Entry 4C3J (X-ray diffraction, 3.35 A resolution); this record covers chains A and B of the 14 polymer chains in the assembly.

[Chain A]
Name: DNA-directed RNA polymerase I subunit RPA190
Organism: Saccharomyces cerevisiae
Notes: EC 2.7.7.6
UniProt: P10964 (RPA1_YEAST); residue numbers follow UniProt; this construct covers 1-1664
Amino-acid sequence (1664 residues; row label = number of the first residue in the row):
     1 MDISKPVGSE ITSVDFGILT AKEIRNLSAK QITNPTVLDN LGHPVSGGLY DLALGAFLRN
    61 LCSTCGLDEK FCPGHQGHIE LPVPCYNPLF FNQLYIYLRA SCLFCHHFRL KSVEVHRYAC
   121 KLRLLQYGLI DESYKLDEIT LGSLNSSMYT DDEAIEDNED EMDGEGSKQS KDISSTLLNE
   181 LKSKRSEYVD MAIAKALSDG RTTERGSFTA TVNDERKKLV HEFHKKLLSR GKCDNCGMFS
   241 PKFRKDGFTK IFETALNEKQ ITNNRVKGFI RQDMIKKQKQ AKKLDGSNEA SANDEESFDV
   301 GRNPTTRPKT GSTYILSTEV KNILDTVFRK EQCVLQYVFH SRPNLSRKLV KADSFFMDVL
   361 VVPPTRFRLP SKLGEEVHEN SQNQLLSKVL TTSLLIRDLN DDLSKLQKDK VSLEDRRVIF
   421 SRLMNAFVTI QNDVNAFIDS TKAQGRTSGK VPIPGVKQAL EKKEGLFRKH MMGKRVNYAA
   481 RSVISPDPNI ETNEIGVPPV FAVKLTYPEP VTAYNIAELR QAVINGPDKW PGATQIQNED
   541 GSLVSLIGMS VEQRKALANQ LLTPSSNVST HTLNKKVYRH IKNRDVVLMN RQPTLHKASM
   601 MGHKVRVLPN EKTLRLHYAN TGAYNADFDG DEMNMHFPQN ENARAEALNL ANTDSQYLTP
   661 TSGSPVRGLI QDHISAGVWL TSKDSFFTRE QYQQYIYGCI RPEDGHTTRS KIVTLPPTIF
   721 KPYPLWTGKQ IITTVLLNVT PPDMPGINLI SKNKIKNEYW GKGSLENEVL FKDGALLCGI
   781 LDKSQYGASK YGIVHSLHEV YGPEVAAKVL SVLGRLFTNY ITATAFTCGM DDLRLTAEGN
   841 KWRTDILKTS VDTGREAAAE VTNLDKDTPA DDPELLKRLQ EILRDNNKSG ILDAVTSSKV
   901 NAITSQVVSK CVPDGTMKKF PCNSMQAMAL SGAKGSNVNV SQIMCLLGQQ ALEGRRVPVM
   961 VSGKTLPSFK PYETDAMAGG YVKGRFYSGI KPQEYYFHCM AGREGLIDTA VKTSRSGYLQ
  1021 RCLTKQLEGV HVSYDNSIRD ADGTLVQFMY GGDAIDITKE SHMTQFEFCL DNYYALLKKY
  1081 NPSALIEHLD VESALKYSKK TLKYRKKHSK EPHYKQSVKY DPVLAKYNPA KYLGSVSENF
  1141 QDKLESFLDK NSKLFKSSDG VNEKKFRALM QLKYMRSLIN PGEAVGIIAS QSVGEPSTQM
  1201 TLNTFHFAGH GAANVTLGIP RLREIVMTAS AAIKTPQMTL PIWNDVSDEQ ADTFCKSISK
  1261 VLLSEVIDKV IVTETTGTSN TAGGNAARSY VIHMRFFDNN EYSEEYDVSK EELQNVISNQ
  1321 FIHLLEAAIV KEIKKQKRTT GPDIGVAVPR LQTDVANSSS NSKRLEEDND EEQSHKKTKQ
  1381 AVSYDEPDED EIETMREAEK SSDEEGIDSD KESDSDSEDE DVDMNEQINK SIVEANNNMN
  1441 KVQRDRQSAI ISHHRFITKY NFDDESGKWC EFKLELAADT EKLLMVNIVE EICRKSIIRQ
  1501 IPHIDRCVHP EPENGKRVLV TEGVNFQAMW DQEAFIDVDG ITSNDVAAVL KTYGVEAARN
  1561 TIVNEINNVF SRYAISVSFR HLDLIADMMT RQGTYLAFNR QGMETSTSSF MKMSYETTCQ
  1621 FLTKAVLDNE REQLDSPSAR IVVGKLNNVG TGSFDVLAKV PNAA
Unresolved in the structure: 142-171, 276-311, 407-409, 448-450, 1154-1159, 1206-1213, 1279-1286, 1353-1360, 1400-1437, 1664
Metal / ion sites: Zn2+ site 1: Cys-62, Cys-65, Cys-72, His-75; Zn2+ site 2: Cys-102, Cys-105, Cys-233, Cys-236
Curated features (UniProtKB/Swiss-Prot):
  - region: Pro-992 to Glu-1004 (Bridging helix)
  - binding site (Zn(2+)): Cys-62, Cys-65, Cys-72, His-75, Cys-102, Cys-105, Cys-233, Cys-236
  - binding site (Mg(2+)): Asp-627, Asp-629, Asp-631
  - modified residue (Phosphoserine): Ser-889, Ser-1636
Reported in the primary citation:
  - conformationally variable residues (order/disorder transition): Asn-1361 to Glu-1399
  - contacts within the chain: Arg-1015/Asp-1385, Arg-1015/Glu-1386, Arg-1015/Asp-1388, Arg-1015/Glu-1389

[Chain B]
Name: DNA-directed RNA polymerase I subunit RPA135
Organism: Saccharomyces cerevisiae
Notes: EC 2.7.7.6
UniProt: P22138 (RPA2_YEAST); numbering as in UniProt (aligned over 1-1203)
Amino-acid sequence (1203 residues; each row starts with the number of its first residue):
     1 MSKVIKPPGQ ARTADFRTLE RESRFINPPK DKSAFPLLQE AVQPHIGSFN ALTEGPDGGL
    61 LNLGVKDIGE KVIFDGKPLN SEDEISNSGY LGNKLSVSVE QVSIAKPMSN DGVSSAVERK
   121 VYPSESRQRL TSYRGKLLLK LKWSVNNGEE NLFEVRDCGG LPVMLQSNRC HLNKMSPYEL
   181 VQHKEESDEI GGYFIVNGIE KLIRMLIVQR RNHPMAIIRP SFANRGASYS HYGIQIRSVR
   241 PDQTSQTNVL HYLNDGQVTF RFSWRKNEYL VPVVMILKAL CHTSDREIFD GIIGNDVKDS
   301 FLTDRLELLL RGFKKRYPHL QNRTQVLQYL GDKFRVVFQA SPDQSDLEVG QEVLDRIVLV
   361 HLGKDGSQDK FRMLLFMIRK LYSLVAGECS PDNPDATQHQ EVLLGGFLYG MILKEKIDEY
   421 LQNIIAQVRM DINRGMAINF KDKRYMSRVL MRVNENIGSK MQYFLSTGNL VSQSGLDLQQ
   481 VSGYTVVAEK INFYRFISHF RMVHRGSFFA QLKTTTVRKL LPESWGFLCP VHTPDGSPCG
   541 LLNHFAHKCR ISTQQSDVSR IPSILYSLGV APASHTFAAG PSLCCVQIDG KIIGWVSHEQ
   601 GKIIADTLRY WKVEGKTPGL PIDLEIGYVP PSTRGQYPGL YLFGGHSRML RPVRYLPLDK
   661 EDIVGPFEQV YMNIAVTPQE IQNNVHTHVE FTPTNILSIL ANLTPFSDFN QSPRNMYQCQ
   721 MGKQTMGTPG VALCHRSDNK LYRLQTGQTP IVKANLYDDY GMDNFPNGFN AVVAVISYTG
   781 YDMDDAMIIN KSADERGFGY GTMYKTEKVD LALNRNRGDP ITQHFGFGND EWPKEWLEKL
   841 DEDGLPYIGT YVEEGDPICA YFDDTLNKTK IKTYHSSEPA YIEEVNLIGD ESNKFQELQT
   901 VSIKYRIRRT PQIGDKFSSR HGQKGVCSRK WPTIDMPFSE TGIQPDIIIN PHAFPSRMTI
   961 GMFVESLAGK AGALHGIAQD STPWIFNEDD TPADYFGEQL AKAGYNYHGN EPMYSGATGE
  1021 ELRADIYVGV VYYQRLRHMV NDKFQVRSTG PVNSLTMQPV KGRKRHGGIR VGEMERDALI
  1081 GHGTSFLLQD RLLNSSDYTQ ASVCRECGSI LTTQQSVPRI GSISTVCCRR CSMRFEDAKK
  1141 LLTKSEDGEK IFIDDSQIWE DGQGNKFVGG NETTTVAIPF VLKYLDSELS AMGIRLRYNV
  1201 EPK
Unresolved in the structure: 1-11, 83, 112-114, 814-818, 1141-1147
Metal / ion sites: Zn2+: Cys-1104, Cys-1107, Cys-1128, Cys-1131
Curated features (UniProtKB/Swiss-Prot):
  - zinc finger: Cys-1104 to Cys-1131 (C4-type)
  - modified residue: Ser-2 (N-acetylserine), Ser-81 (Phosphoserine), Ser-1156 (Phosphoserine)

[Chain A / chain B interface]
Residue-residue contacts (521; chain A residue first):
  Met-1(A) / Asn-1094(B)  hydrogen bond (backbone-backbone)
  Met-1(A) / Tyr-1098(B)  hydrophobic
  Lys-5(A) / Gln-1100(B)  hydrogen bond (backbone-side chain)
  Val-7(A) / Tyr-1098(B)
  Val-7(A) / Gln-1100(B)
  Val-7(A) / Thr-1175(B)
  Val-7(A) / Val-1176(B)  hydrophobic
  Val-7(A) / Ala-1177(B)  hydrophobic
  Gly-8(A) / Pro-1202(B)
  Ser-9(A) / Thr-1174(B)  hydrogen bond
  Ser-9(A) / Thr-1175(B)
  Ser-9(A) / Val-1176(B)
  Ser-9(A) / Val-1200(B)
  Ser-9(A) / Glu-1201(B)
  Ser-9(A) / Pro-1202(B)
  Glu-10(A) / Val-1176(B)
  Glu-10(A) / Asn-1199(B)
  Glu-10(A) / Val-1200(B)
  Glu-10(A) / Glu-1201(B)  hydrogen bond (backbone-backbone)
  Ile-11(A) / Ile-1178(B)  hydrophobic
  Ile-11(A) / Tyr-1198(B)  hydrophobic
  Ile-11(A) / Asn-1199(B)
  Ile-11(A) / Val-1200(B)  hydrophobic
  Thr-12(A) / Asn-1199(B)  hydrogen bond (backbone-backbone)
  Thr-12(A) / Glu-1201(B)  hydrogen bond
  Ser-13(A) / Arg-1197(B)
  Ser-13(A) / Tyr-1198(B)
  Ser-13(A) / Asn-1199(B)  hydrogen bond
  Val-14(A) / Leu-1196(B)  hydrophobic
  Val-14(A) / Arg-1197(B)
  Val-14(A) / Tyr-1198(B)  hydrophobic
  Asp-15(A) / Arg-1195(B)
  Asp-15(A) / Leu-1196(B)
  Asp-15(A) / Arg-1197(B)  hydrogen bond (backbone-backbone)
  Asp-15(A) / Asn-1199(B)
  Phe-16(A) / Arg-1195(B)
  Phe-16(A) / Leu-1196(B)  hydrophobic
  Gly-17(A) / Ile-1194(B)
  Gly-17(A) / Arg-1195(B)  hydrogen bond (backbone-backbone)
  Ile-18(A) / Gly-1193(B)
  Leu-19(A) / Arg-1130(B)
  Leu-19(A) / Ser-1190(B)
  Leu-19(A) / Gly-1193(B)  hydrogen bond (backbone-backbone)
  Leu-19(A) / Ile-1194(B)
  Leu-19(A) / Arg-1195(B)
  Glu-23(A) / Arg-1130(B)  salt bridge
  Glu-23(A) / Arg-1195(B)  salt bridge
  Arg-25(A) / Arg-1134(B)
  Asn-26(A) / Arg-1129(B)  hydrogen bond (side chain-backbone)
  Asn-26(A) / Arg-1130(B)  hydrogen bond (side chain-backbone)
  Asn-26(A) / Ser-1132(B)
  Leu-27(A) / Arg-1129(B)  hydrogen bond (backbone-side chain)
  Leu-27(A) / Arg-1130(B)
  Ser-28(A) / Arg-1129(B)  hydrogen bond (backbone-side chain)
  Ala-29(A) / Arg-1129(B)
  Ala-29(A) / Gln-1163(B)  hydrogen bond (backbone-side chain)
  Ser-63(A) / Gly-1162(B)
  Ser-63(A) / Gln-1163(B)  hydrogen bond (backbone-backbone)
  Thr-64(A) / Gln-1114(B)
  Thr-64(A) / Val-1117(B)
  Thr-64(A) / Arg-1129(B)
  Thr-64(A) / Asp-1161(B)
  Thr-64(A) / Gly-1162(B)  hydrogen bond (backbone-backbone)
  Thr-64(A) / Gln-1163(B)  hydrogen bond
  Cys-65(A) / Gln-1114(B)
  Cys-65(A) / Gln-1115(B)
  Cys-65(A) / Val-1117(B)
  Leu-67(A) / Gln-1115(B)
  His-75(A) / Gln-1114(B)
  Gln-76(A) / Leu-1111(B)
  Gln-76(A) / Ser-1190(B)
  Asn-87(A) / Met-1192(B)  hydrogen bond (side chain-backbone)
  Leu-89(A) / Met-1192(B)  hydrophobic
  Phe-90(A) / Ile-1194(B)  hydrophobic
  Met-357(A) / Ala-1191(B)
  Leu-360(A) / Ala-1191(B)
  Val-361(A) / Ser-1190(B)
  Val-361(A) / Ala-1191(B)
  Pro-363(A) / Ser-1187(B)
  Pro-364(A) / Ser-1187(B)
  Arg-366(A) / Ser-1054(B)  hydrogen bond (side chain-backbone)
  Arg-366(A) / Met-1057(B)  hydrogen bond
  Arg-366(A) / Phe-1180(B)
  Phe-367(A) / Leu-1055(B)
  Phe-367(A) / Phe-1180(B)  hydrophobic
  Phe-367(A) / Tyr-1184(B)  hydrophobic
  Phe-367(A) / Ser-1187(B)
  Glu-375(A) / Lys-870(B)  salt bridge
  Gln-382(A) / Glu-1188(B)
  Phe-437(A) / Ala-1191(B)  hydrophobic
  Ile-438(A) / Ala-1191(B)
  Ile-438(A) / Met-1192(B)  hydrophobic
  Val-456(A) / Glu-1188(B)
  Val-456(A) / Met-1192(B)  hydrophobic
  Ala-459(A) / Glu-1188(B)
  Leu-460(A) / Leu-1185(B)  hydrophobic
  Leu-460(A) / Met-1192(B)  hydrophobic
  Leu-466(A) / Val-1181(B)  hydrophobic
  Leu-466(A) / Tyr-1184(B)  hydrophobic
  Phe-467(A) / Leu-1185(B)  hydrophobic
  Arg-468(A) / Arg-1070(B)  hydrogen bond (backbone-side chain)
  Arg-468(A) / Glu-1073(B)  salt bridge
  Lys-469(A) / Arg-1070(B)  hydrogen bond (backbone-side chain)
  His-470(A) / Thr-1056(B)
  His-470(A) / Gln-1058(B)  hydrogen bond (backbone-side chain)
  His-470(A) / Val-1181(B)
  Met-471(A) / Val-1181(B)  hydrophobic
  Met-471(A) / Leu-1185(B)  hydrophobic
  Met-472(A) / Glu-1073(B)
  Met-472(A) / Arg-1076(B)
  Met-472(A) / Leu-1092(B)
  Gly-473(A) / Arg-1070(B)
  Gly-473(A) / Val-1071(B)
  Lys-474(A) / Gln-1058(B)
  Lys-474(A) / Ile-1069(B)
  Lys-474(A) / Arg-1070(B)
  Lys-474(A) / Val-1071(B)  hydrogen bond (backbone-backbone)
  Lys-474(A) / Leu-1092(B)  hydrogen bond (side chain-backbone)
  Lys-474(A) / Ser-1096(B)
  Lys-474(A) / Asp-1097(B)  salt bridge
  Lys-474(A) / Pro-1179(B)
  Lys-474(A) / Val-1181(B)
  Arg-475(A) / Pro-1059(B)
  Arg-475(A) / Lys-1061(B)
  Arg-475(A) / Gly-1068(B)  hydrogen bond (side chain-backbone)
  Arg-475(A) / Ile-1069(B)
  Arg-475(A) / Arg-1070(B)
  Arg-475(A) / Ser-1096(B)  hydrogen bond (backbone-side chain)
  Val-476(A) / Arg-1047(B)
  Val-476(A) / Pro-1059(B)
  Val-476(A) / Gly-1068(B)
  Val-476(A) / Ile-1069(B)  hydrogen bond (backbone-backbone)
  Val-476(A) / Val-1071(B)  hydrophobic
  Val-476(A) / Arg-1091(B)
  Val-476(A) / Ser-1095(B)
  Asn-477(A) / Arg-1047(B)  hydrogen bond
  Asn-477(A) / Ser-1048(B)
  Asn-477(A) / Thr-1049(B)
  Asn-477(A) / Gly-1050(B)
  Asn-477(A) / Pro-1059(B)
  Asn-477(A) / Arg-1091(B)  hydrogen bond (backbone-side chain)
  Asn-477(A) / Ser-1095(B)  hydrogen bond (backbone-backbone)
  Tyr-478(A) / Arg-1047(B)  hydrogen bond (backbone-backbone)
  Tyr-478(A) / Ser-1048(B)  hydrogen bond (backbone-backbone)
  Tyr-478(A) / Arg-1091(B)  hydrogen bond (backbone-side chain)
  Ala-479(A) / Val-1046(B)
  Ala-479(A) / Arg-1047(B)  hydrogen bond (backbone-backbone)
  Ala-479(A) / Arg-1091(B)
  Ala-480(A) / Gln-1045(B)
  Ala-480(A) / Val-1046(B)  hydrophobic
  Arg-481(A) / Lys-1043(B)
  Arg-481(A) / Phe-1044(B)
  Arg-481(A) / Gln-1045(B)  hydrogen bond (backbone-backbone)
  Arg-481(A) / Ile-1069(B)
  Ser-482(A) / Asn-1041(B)
  Ser-482(A) / Phe-1044(B)
  Val-483(A) / Val-1040(B)
  Val-483(A) / Asn-1041(B)
  Ser-485(A) / Ile-913(B)
  Pro-486(A) / Tyr-781(B)
  Pro-486(A) / Ala-786(B)  hydrophobic
  Pro-486(A) / Ser-928(B)
  Asp-487(A) / Tyr-781(B)  hydrogen bond
  Pro-488(A) / Gly-780(B)
  Pro-488(A) / Tyr-781(B)
  Asn-489(A) / Tyr-781(B)  hydrogen bond
  Val-500(A) / Phe-1044(B)  hydrophobic
  Phe-501(A) / Phe-1044(B)  hydrophobic
  Phe-501(A) / Gln-1045(B)
  Phe-501(A) / Val-1046(B)  hydrophobic
  Lys-504(A) / Val-1046(B)
  Lys-504(A) / Ser-1048(B)
  Leu-505(A) / Val-1046(B)  hydrophobic
  Leu-505(A) / Arg-1047(B)
  Leu-588(A) / Leu-1079(B)  hydrophobic
  Leu-588(A) / Leu-1087(B)  hydrophobic
  Asn-590(A) / Glu-1075(B)
  Gln-592(A) / Glu-1075(B)
  Pro-593(A) / Met-1074(B)  hydrophobic
  Thr-594(A) / Met-1074(B)
  Thr-594(A) / Glu-1075(B)  hydrogen bond
  Thr-594(A) / Ala-1078(B)
  Lys-597(A) / Ala-1078(B)
  Lys-597(A) / Gly-1081(B)
  Lys-597(A) / His-1082(B)  hydrogen bond (backbone-side chain)
  Met-600(A) / Glu-1075(B)
  Met-600(A) / His-1082(B)  hydrogen bond (backbone-side chain)
  Glu-611(A) / Arg-929(B)  salt bridge
  Lys-612(A) / Gln-912(B)  hydrogen bond
  Lys-612(A) / Asn-1041(B)
  Lys-612(A) / Phe-1044(B)
  Thr-613(A) / Ile-913(B)
  Arg-615(A) / Tyr-781(B)
  Arg-615(A) / Ile-913(B)
  Arg-615(A) / Ser-928(B)  hydrogen bond (side chain-backbone)
  Arg-615(A) / Arg-929(B)
  Tyr-618(A) / Gly-780(B)  hydrogen bond (side chain-backbone)
  Tyr-618(A) / Tyr-781(B)  hydrogen bond (side chain-backbone)
  Tyr-618(A) / Asp-782(B)
  Tyr-618(A) / Met-783(B)
  Asp-627(A) / Asp-785(B)
  Phe-628(A) / Asp-785(B)
  Phe-628(A) / Val-926(B)
  Asp-629(A) / Asp-785(B)
  Asp-629(A) / Lys-916(B)
  Asp-629(A) / Val-926(B)
  Gly-630(A) / Val-926(B)
  Glu-632(A) / Val-1040(B)
  Glu-632(A) / Lys-1043(B)
  Asn-634(A) / Ile-1069(B)
  His-636(A) / Ile-1069(B)
  His-636(A) / Val-1071(B)
  His-636(A) / Arg-1091(B)
  Phe-637(A) / Arg-1091(B)
  Pro-638(A) / Leu-1087(B)  hydrophobic
  Pro-638(A) / Asp-1090(B)
  Gln-639(A) / Asp-1090(B)  hydrogen bond (backbone-side chain)
  Gln-639(A) / Ser-1095(B)
  Asn-640(A) / Asp-1090(B)
  Asn-640(A) / Asn-1094(B)
  Asn-642(A) / Phe-1086(B)
  Ala-643(A) / Phe-1086(B)
  Ala-643(A) / Leu-1087(B)
  Glu-646(A) / Thr-1084(B)  hydrogen bond
  Glu-646(A) / Ser-1085(B)  hydrogen bond (side chain-backbone)
  Glu-646(A) / Phe-1086(B)  hydrogen bond (side chain-backbone)
  Glu-646(A) / Leu-1087(B)  hydrogen bond (side chain-backbone)
  Ala-647(A) / Leu-1087(B)
  Ala-651(A) / His-1082(B)
  Gln-656(A) / His-1082(B)  hydrogen bond
  Gln-671(A) / Met-783(B)
  Gln-671(A) / Asp-784(B)  hydrogen bond (side chain-backbone)
  Gln-671(A) / His-952(B)  hydrogen bond (backbone-side chain)
  Asp-672(A) / Ser-777(B)
  Asp-672(A) / Asp-782(B)
  Asp-672(A) / Met-783(B)  hydrogen bond (backbone-side chain)
  Asp-672(A) / Asn-950(B)  hydrogen bond
  Asp-672(A) / His-952(B)  salt bridge
  Ser-675(A) / His-952(B)  hydrogen bond
  Trp-679(A) / Arg-1023(B)
  Ile-821(A) / Ser-777(B)
  Ile-821(A) / Tyr-778(B)
  Thr-822(A) / Tyr-778(B)  hydrogen bond (side chain-backbone)
  Thr-822(A) / Ser-1015(B)  hydrogen bond (backbone-side chain)
  Thr-822(A) / Ala-1017(B)
  Thr-822(A) / Leu-1022(B)
  Ala-823(A) / Thr-1018(B)
  Ala-823(A) / Leu-1022(B)
  Thr-824(A) / Arg-1023(B)
  Ala-825(A) / Ile-776(B)  hydrophobic
  Ala-825(A) / Ser-777(B)
  Ala-825(A) / Leu-1022(B)
  Ala-825(A) / Arg-1023(B)  hydrogen bond (backbone-side chain)
  Ala-825(A) / Ile-1026(B)  hydrophobic
  Phe-826(A) / Ile-776(B)
  Phe-826(A) / Ser-777(B)  hydrogen bond (backbone-side chain)
  Phe-826(A) / Pro-951(B)
  Phe-826(A) / His-952(B)
  Phe-826(A) / Arg-1023(B)
  Thr-827(A) / Val-775(B)  hydrogen bond (side chain-backbone)
  Thr-827(A) / Asp-1025(B)
  Thr-827(A) / Ile-1026(B)
  Thr-827(A) / Tyr-1027(B)  hydrogen bond (side chain-backbone)
  Cys-828(A) / Val-775(B)
  Cys-828(A) / Pro-951(B)  hydrophobic
  Cys-828(A) / Phe-963(B)
  Cys-828(A) / Tyr-1027(B)
  Gly-829(A) / Phe-963(B)
  Gly-829(A) / Tyr-1027(B)
  Met-830(A) / Ile-960(B)  hydrophobic
  Met-830(A) / Phe-963(B)
  Met-830(A) / Val-964(B)  hydrophobic
  Met-830(A) / Ala-993(B)  hydrophobic
  Met-830(A) / Tyr-1027(B)
  Asp-831(A) / His-1008(B)
  Asp-831(A) / Asn-1010(B)  hydrogen bond
  Leu-833(A) / Ile-960(B)  hydrophobic
  Leu-833(A) / Phe-963(B)  hydrophobic
  Arg-834(A) / Ala-993(B)  hydrogen bond (side chain-backbone)
  Arg-834(A) / Asp-994(B)  salt bridge
  Arg-834(A) / Tyr-1007(B)  hydrogen bond
  Arg-834(A) / His-1008(B)
  Arg-843(A) / Glu-988(B)  salt bridge
  Gln-880(A) / Ser-632(B)
  Gln-880(A) / Thr-633(B)  hydrogen bond (side chain-backbone)
  Arg-884(A) / Ser-632(B)
  Arg-884(A) / Thr-633(B)  hydrogen bond (side chain-backbone)
  Arg-884(A) / Arg-634(B)
  Arg-884(A) / Gly-635(B)
  Met-925(A) / Pro-955(B)  hydrophobic
  Met-928(A) / Pro-951(B)
  Met-928(A) / His-952(B)
  Met-928(A) / Pro-955(B)
  Ala-933(A) / His-952(B)
  Lys-934(A) / Asp-784(B)  salt bridge
  Lys-934(A) / His-952(B)
  Lys-934(A) / Pro-955(B)
  Lys-934(A) / Ser-956(B)
  Lys-934(A) / Arg-957(B)
  Asn-939(A) / Pro-955(B)
  Asn-939(A) / Ser-956(B)
  Asn-939(A) / Met-958(B)
  Gln-942(A) / Met-958(B)
  Ile-943(A) / Met-958(B)  hydrophobic
  Ile-943(A) / Ile-960(B)  hydrophobic
  Glu-953(A) / Lys-519(B)  salt bridge
  Pro-958(A) / Pro-522(B)
  Met-960(A) / Pro-522(B)  hydrophobic
  Met-960(A) / Glu-523(B)
  Met-960(A) / Val-670(B)  hydrophobic
  Val-961(A) / Ser-390(B)
  Val-961(A) / Gln-636(B)
  Ser-962(A) / Val-670(B)  hydrogen bond (side chain-backbone)
  Ser-962(A) / Tyr-671(B)
  Lys-964(A) / Val-670(B)
  Lys-964(A) / Met-672(B)  hydrogen bond (side chain-backbone)
  Lys-964(A) / Asn-673(B)
  Thr-965(A) / Pro-522(B)
  Leu-966(A) / Pro-522(B)  hydrophobic
  Leu-966(A) / Trp-525(B)  hydrophobic
  Pro-967(A) / Trp-525(B)
  Pro-967(A) / Gln-669(B)
  Pro-967(A) / Met-672(B)
  Pro-967(A) / Asn-673(B)
  Pro-967(A) / Ile-674(B)  hydrogen bond (backbone-backbone)
  Ser-968(A) / Ile-674(B)
  Ser-968(A) / Ala-675(B)
  Ser-968(A) / Val-676(B)
  Ser-968(A) / His-686(B)
  Phe-969(A) / Asn-673(B)
  Lys-970(A) / Asn-673(B)
  Lys-970(A) / Val-685(B)
  Pro-971(A) / Asn-673(B)
  Gly-984(A) / Glu-988(B)
  Phe-986(A) / Phe-709(B)
  Phe-986(A) / Asn-710(B)
  Phe-986(A) / Gln-711(B)
  Phe-986(A) / Met-958(B)  hydrophobic
  Phe-986(A) / Ile-960(B)  hydrophobic
  Tyr-987(A) / Phe-709(B)
  Tyr-987(A) / Ile-960(B)
  Tyr-987(A) / Thr-991(B)
  Tyr-987(A) / Ala-993(B)  hydrophobic
  Tyr-987(A) / Asp-994(B)
  Ser-988(A) / Phe-709(B)
  Ser-988(A) / Asn-987(B)
  Ser-988(A) / Glu-988(B)  hydrogen bond
  Gly-989(A) / Asp-708(B)
  Gly-989(A) / Phe-709(B)
  Ile-990(A) / Asp-708(B)  hydrogen bond (backbone-backbone)
  Ile-990(A) / Trp-984(B)  hydrogen bond (backbone-side chain)
  Lys-991(A) / Trp-984(B)
  Pro-992(A) / Val-676(B)  hydrophobic
  Pro-992(A) / Pro-693(B)  hydrophobic
  Pro-992(A) / Trp-984(B)
  Gln-993(A) / Val-676(B)
  Gln-993(A) / Glu-680(B)  hydrogen bond
  Tyr-995(A) / Val-531(B)
  Tyr-995(A) / Leu-697(B)  hydrophobic
  Tyr-995(A) / Ser-707(B)  hydrogen bond
  Tyr-995(A) / Asp-708(B)
  Tyr-995(A) / Trp-984(B)  hydrophobic
  Tyr-996(A) / Leu-520(B)
  Tyr-996(A) / Leu-521(B)  hydrogen bond (side chain-backbone)
  Tyr-996(A) / Pro-522(B)  hydrophobic
  Tyr-996(A) / Ser-524(B)
  Tyr-996(A) / Trp-525(B)  hydrogen bond (side chain-backbone)
  Tyr-996(A) / Pro-530(B)  hydrophobic
  Tyr-996(A) / Ile-696(B)  hydrophobic
  His-998(A) / Gln-711(B)
  His-998(A) / Ser-712(B)  hydrogen bond (side chain-backbone)
  Cys-999(A) / Leu-520(B)  hydrophobic
  Cys-999(A) / Pro-530(B)  hydrophobic
  Cys-999(A) / Val-531(B)  hydrophobic
  Cys-999(A) / Ser-712(B)
  Cys-999(A) / Met-716(B)
  Met-1000(A) / Leu-520(B)
  Met-1000(A) / Pro-522(B)
  Gly-1002(A) / Ser-712(B)
  Arg-1003(A) / Arg-518(B)  hydrogen bond (side chain-backbone)
  Arg-1003(A) / Leu-520(B)
  Arg-1003(A) / Cys-529(B)
  Arg-1003(A) / Pro-530(B)  hydrogen bond (side chain-backbone)
  Arg-1003(A) / Thr-533(B)
  Arg-1003(A) / Cys-539(B)
  Arg-1003(A) / Gly-540(B)
  Arg-1003(A) / Asn-543(B)
  Arg-1003(A) / Met-716(B)
  Glu-1004(A) / Lys-519(B)  salt bridge
  Leu-1006(A) / Asp-535(B)
  Leu-1006(A) / Cys-539(B)  hydrophobic
  Leu-1006(A) / Met-716(B)  hydrophobic
  Ile-1007(A) / Arg-518(B)
  Ala-1010(A) / Arg-518(B)
  Ala-1010(A) / Gly-536(B)
  Val-1011(A) / Lys-513(B)
  Val-1011(A) / Thr-515(B)
  Val-1011(A) / Arg-518(B)
  Thr-1013(A) / Lys-513(B)
  Arg-1021(A) / Glu-1073(B)  salt bridge
  Thr-1024(A) / Asp-1077(B)  hydrogen bond
  Glu-1028(A) / Arg-1076(B)  salt bridge
  Glu-1028(A) / Ile-1080(B)
  Ala-1184(A) / Ile-1080(B)
  Ile-1187(A) / Asp-1077(B)
  Ile-1187(A) / Ile-1080(B)  hydrophobic
  Ile-1187(A) / Gly-1081(B)
  Ile-1188(A) / Gly-1081(B)
  Gln-1191(A) / Asp-1077(B)
  Gln-1191(A) / Ala-1078(B)
  Glu-1332(A) / Asp-255(B)
  Gln-1336(A) / Lys-315(B)  hydrogen bond (backbone-side chain)
  Thr-1340(A) / Lys-315(B)
  Thr-1340(A) / Arg-316(B)
  Gly-1341(A) / Arg-316(B)  hydrogen bond (backbone-side chain)
  Pro-1342(A) / Gln-257(B)
  Pro-1342(A) / Arg-316(B)  hydrogen bond (backbone-side chain)
  Ile-1344(A) / Val-271(B)  hydrophobic
  Ile-1344(A) / Met-275(B)  hydrophobic
  Ile-1344(A) / Tyr-317(B)
  Ile-1344(A) / Tyr-329(B)
  Ile-1344(A) / Lys-333(B)
  Ile-1344(A) / Phe-334(B)  hydrophobic
  Gly-1345(A) / Tyr-269(B)
  Gly-1345(A) / Lys-333(B)
  Ala-1347(A) / Asn-267(B)
  Ala-1347(A) / Glu-268(B)
  Ala-1347(A) / Tyr-269(B)  hydrophobic
  Val-1348(A) / Arg-261(B)
  Val-1348(A) / Glu-268(B)  hydrogen bond (backbone-backbone)
  Val-1348(A) / Tyr-269(B)
  Val-1348(A) / Leu-270(B)  hydrophobic
  Pro-1349(A) / Arg-225(B)
  Pro-1349(A) / Arg-261(B)  hydrogen bond (backbone-side chain)
  Arg-1350(A) / Arg-225(B)  hydrogen bond (backbone-side chain)
  Arg-1350(A) / Lys-266(B)  hydrogen bond (side chain-backbone)
  Arg-1350(A) / Glu-268(B)
  Leu-1351(A) / Ser-221(B)  hydrogen bond (backbone-side chain)
  Leu-1351(A) / Phe-222(B)  hydrophobic
  Leu-1351(A) / Arg-225(B)
  Leu-1351(A) / Arg-261(B)
  Leu-1351(A) / Glu-268(B)  hydrogen bond (backbone-side chain)
  Gln-1352(A) / Arg-219(B)  hydrogen bond
  Gln-1352(A) / Ser-221(B)
  Gln-1352(A) / Phe-508(B)
  Asn-1361(A) / Gln-511(B)
  Ser-1362(A) / Ser-507(B)  hydrogen bond
  Leu-1365(A) / Ala-510(B)
  Leu-1365(A) / Gln-511(B)
  Leu-1365(A) / Ser-537(B)  hydrogen bond (backbone-side chain)
  Leu-1365(A) / Pro-538(B)
  Glu-1366(A) / Arg-204(B)  salt bridge
  Glu-1366(A) / His-504(B)  salt bridge
  Glu-1366(A) / Pro-538(B)
  Glu-1367(A) / Ser-537(B)
  Glu-1367(A) / Pro-538(B)
  Asp-1368(A) / Pro-534(B)
  Asp-1368(A) / Asp-535(B)
  Asp-1368(A) / Pro-538(B)
  Asp-1368(A) / Gln-720(B)  hydrogen bond
  Asn-1369(A) / Asp-535(B)  hydrogen bond (backbone-backbone)
  Asp-1370(A) / Tyr-717(B)  hydrogen bond
  Asp-1370(A) / Gln-720(B)  hydrogen bond
  Asp-1370(A) / Met-721(B)
  Asp-1370(A) / Gln-724(B)
  Asp-1370(A) / Lys-924(B)  salt bridge
  Glu-1372(A) / Ser-537(B)
  Lys-1377(A) / Val-1040(B)  hydrogen bond (side chain-backbone)
  Lys-1377(A) / Asp-1042(B)  salt bridge
  Lys-1377(A) / Lys-1043(B)
  Thr-1378(A) / Lys-1043(B)
  Gln-1380(A) / Gly-1068(B)
  Gln-1380(A) / Ile-1069(B)
  Gln-1380(A) / Arg-1070(B)
  Ala-1381(A) / Arg-1070(B)
  Val-1382(A) / Arg-1070(B)  hydrogen bond (backbone-side chain)
  Val-1382(A) / Gly-1072(B)
  Val-1382(A) / Glu-1073(B)  hydrogen bond (backbone-backbone)
  Ser-1383(A) / Glu-1073(B)  hydrogen bond
  Ser-1383(A) / Met-1074(B)
  Tyr-1384(A) / Met-1074(B)  hydrophobic
  Tyr-1384(A) / Asp-1077(B)  hydrogen bond
  Asp-1390(A) / Lys-513(B)  salt bridge
  Glu-1481(A) / Arg-311(B)  salt bridge
  Lys-1482(A) / Asp-304(B)  salt bridge
  Lys-1482(A) / Glu-307(B)  salt bridge
  Lys-1482(A) / Leu-308(B)
  Leu-1484(A) / Asp-255(B)
  Leu-1484(A) / Asp-304(B)
  Leu-1484(A) / Arg-305(B)
  Leu-1484(A) / Leu-308(B)  hydrophobic
  Asn-1487(A) / Arg-305(B)  hydrogen bond
  Leu-1622(A) / Leu-1189(B)  hydrophobic
  Leu-1622(A) / Ile-1194(B)  hydrophobic
  Val-1626(A) / Ile-1194(B)  hydrophobic
  Arg-1631(A) / Asn-1199(B)
  Pro-1637(A) / Ile-1080(B)  hydrophobic
  Ser-1638(A) / Arg-1076(B)  hydrogen bond
  Ile-1641(A) / Arg-1076(B)
  Ile-1641(A) / Leu-1092(B)  hydrophobic
  Val-1642(A) / Pro-1179(B)
  Val-1642(A) / Leu-1182(B)
  Val-1643(A) / Ile-1178(B)
  Val-1643(A) / Pro-1179(B)
  Gly-1644(A) / Gln-1089(B)  hydrogen bond (backbone-side chain)
  Gly-1644(A) / Leu-1093(B)
  Gly-1644(A) / Pro-1179(B)
  Lys-1645(A) / Gln-1089(B)
  Leu-1646(A) / Ser-1085(B)
  Leu-1646(A) / Phe-1086(B)  hydrophobic
  Leu-1646(A) / Gln-1089(B)
  Asn-1647(A) / Ile-1080(B)
  Asn-1647(A) / Ser-1085(B)  hydrogen bond (backbone-side chain)
  Val-1649(A) / Ile-1080(B)
  Val-1649(A) / Gly-1083(B)
  Val-1649(A) / Ser-1085(B)  hydrogen bond (backbone-side chain)
  Gly-1650(A) / Gly-1083(B)
  Thr-1651(A) / Gly-1083(B)  hydrogen bond (backbone-backbone)
  Thr-1651(A) / Ser-1085(B)  hydrogen bond (side chain-backbone)
  Thr-1651(A) / Phe-1086(B)
  Gly-1652(A) / Ser-1085(B)
Interface residues without a listed pair, chain A (239 interface residues in all): Pro-6, Lys-30, Ala-53, Gly-66, Pro-73, Lys-348, Leu-369, Leu-650, Ile-670, Thr-818, Met-917, Gly-935, Arg-985, Lys-1025, Glu-1274, Asp-1343, Val-1346, Arg-1364, Ser-1614, Cys-1619
Interface residues without a listed pair, chain B (234 interface residues in all): His-251, Tyr-252, Asn-254, Gly-256, Thr-259, Gln-398, Leu-528, Leu-542, Gln-682, Pro-713, Asn-715, Thr-779, Leu-967, Val-1060, Leu-1088, Thr-1112, Lys-1183

[Summary]
Chain A and chain B form an interface of 239 and 234 residues respectively, with 110 hydrogen bonds and 22
salt bridges. Among the polar pairs are Glu-23(A)/Arg-1130(B), Glu-23(A)/Arg-1195(B) and
Glu-375(A)/Lys-870(B). From the paper: conformational variability at Asn-1361(A); contacts within the chain
involving Arg-1015(A), Asp-1385(A) and Glu-1386(A) among others.
Chain A is DNA-directed RNA polymerase I subunit RPA190 and chain B is DNA-directed RNA polymerase I subunit
RPA135, both from Saccharomyces cerevisiae; the structure, Structure of 14-subunit RNA polymerase I at 3.35 A
resolution, crystal form C2-90, was determined by X-ray diffraction (same publication as 4C3H and 4C3I).
